PDB entry 9JO5 | electron microscopy, 2.80 A resolution | chains G and I of the 11 polymer chains in the assembly

# Chain G
Name: Histone H2A
From: Xenopus laevis
Reference sequence: Q6AZJ8 (Q6AZJ8_XENLA); residues 1-129 here correspond to UniProt positions 2-130 (UniProt number = residue number + 1)
Amino-acid sequence (129 residues; each row starts with the number of its first residue):
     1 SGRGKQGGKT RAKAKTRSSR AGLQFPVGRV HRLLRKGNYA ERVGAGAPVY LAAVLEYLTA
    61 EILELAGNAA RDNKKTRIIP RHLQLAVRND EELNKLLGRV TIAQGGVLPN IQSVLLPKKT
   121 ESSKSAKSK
Disordered / not traced: 1-11, 119-129

# Chain I
Molecule: 146-nt DNA strand
From: Escherichia coli K-12
Sequence (146 nucleotides; numbered 2 to 147; the number before each row is that of its first residue):
     2 TCGAGAATCC CGGTGCCGAG GCCGCTCAAT TGGTCGTAGA CAGCTCTAGC ACCGCTTAAA
    62 CGCACGTACG CGCTGTCCCC CGCGTTTTAA CCGCCAAGGG GATTACTCCC TAGTCTCCAG
   122 GCACGTGTCA GATATATACA TCCGAT

# How chain G and chain I interact
Contacting residue pairs - 12 pairs, chain G then chain I:
  Ala-12(G) / DT32(I)  hydrogen bond to the phosphate
  Ala-14(G) / DA30(I)  phosphate contact
  Ala-14(G) / DT31(I)  phosphate contact
  Lys-15(G) / DA30(I)  phosphate contact
  Lys-15(G) / DT31(I)  hydrogen bond to the phosphate
  Thr-16(G) / DA30(I)  phosphate contact
  Arg-17(G) / DA30(I)  salt bridge to the phosphate
  Arg-20(G) / DT31(I)  salt bridge to the phosphate
  Gly-28(G) / DA30(I)  phosphate contact
  Arg-32(G) / DA29(I)  salt bridge to the phosphate
  Arg-42(G) / DA39(I)  salt bridge to the phosphate
  Arg-77(G) / DA20(I)  sugar contact
Interface residues without a listed pair, chain G (11 interface residues in all): Lys-13
Interface residues without a listed pair, chain I (7 interface residues in all): DT38

# In short
The interface between chain G and chain I involves 11 residues on one side and 7 on the other; the contacts
include 2 hydrogen bonds and 4 salt bridges. Polar pairs include Ala-12(G)/DT32(I), Lys-15(G)/DT31(I) and
Arg-17(G)/DA30(I).
Here chain G is Histone H2A (Xenopus laevis) and chain I is a 146-nt DNA strand (Escherichia coli K-12). Entry
9JO5 (Structure of isw1-nucleosome complex in ADP-B state) was determined by electron microscopy together with
9JNT, 9JNU, 9JNV, 9JO2, 9LIU and 9LJ2 from the same study.
